PDB entry 2ZS0 | X-ray diffraction, 1.60 A resolution | chains B and C of the 4 polymer chains in the assembly

[Chain B]
Molecule: Extracellular giant hemoglobin major globin subunit A2
Organism: Oligobrachia mashikoi
UniProt: Q7M413 (GLBA2_OLIMA); residues 1-142 here correspond to UniProt positions 17-158 (UniProt number = residue number + 16)
Sequence (142 residues; numbered 1 to 142; the number before each row is that of its first residue):
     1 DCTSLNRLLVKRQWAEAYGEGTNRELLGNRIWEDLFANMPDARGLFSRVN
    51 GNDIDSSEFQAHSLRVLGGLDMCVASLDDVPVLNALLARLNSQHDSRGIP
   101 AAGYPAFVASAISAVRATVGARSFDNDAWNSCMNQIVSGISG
Disulfides: Cys2-Cys132
Ion coordination: Ca2+ site 1 near Asp55 (its only coordinating residue here); Ca2+ site 2: Asp78 (shared with Asp26(C) of chain C); Ca2+ site 3: Ser92, Asp95; heme Fe: His94 (together with oxygen molecule)
Ligand contacts:
  - heme (HEM): Leu45, Phe46, Arg48, Val49, His62, Arg65, Val66, Gly69, Leu70, Leu90, Gln93, His94, Arg97, Ile99, Gly103, Tyr104, Phe107, Met133, Ile136, Val137, Ile140
  - heme / oxygen molecule: Trp32, Leu45, Phe46, Arg48, Val49, His62, Arg65, Val66, Gly69, Leu70, Leu90, Gln93, His94, Arg97, Ile99, Gly103, Tyr104, Phe107, Met133, Ile136, Val137, Ile140
  - oxygen molecule (OXY): Trp32, Phe46, His62, Val66, His94
Swiss-Prot annotation at these positions:
  - binding site (hydrogen sulfide): Cys73
  - binding site (heme b): His94

[Chain C]
Molecule: Extracellular giant hemoglobin major globin subunit B2
Organism: Oligobrachia mashikoi
UniProt: Q7M418 (GLBB2_OLIMA); residues 1-147 here correspond to UniProt positions 17-163 (UniProt number = residue number + 16)
Sequence (147 residues; row label = number of the first residue in the row):
     1 SSCCSSEDRANVMHNWDAAWSAAYSDRRVALAQAVFASLFSRDAAAQGLF
    51 SGVSADNPDSADFRAHCVRVVNGLDVAINMLNDPAVLNEQLAHLSAQHQA
   101 RAGVAAAHFDVMAEAFAEVMPQVSSCFSSDSWNRCFARIANGISAGL
Disulfides: Cys4-Cys135
Ion coordination: Ca2+: Asp26 (shared with Asp78(B) of chain B); heme Fe: His98 (together with oxygen molecule)
Ligand contacts:
  - heme (HEM): Leu39, Leu49, Phe50, Gly52, Val53, His66, Arg69, Val70, Gly73, Leu74, Leu94, Gln97, His98, Arg101, Val104, His108, Phe109, Met112, Phe136, Ile139, Ile143
  - heme / oxygen molecule: Phe36, Leu39, Leu49, Phe50, Gly52, Val53, His66, Arg69, Val70, Gly73, Leu74, Leu94, Gln97, His98, Arg101, Val104, His108, Phe109, Met112, Phe136, Ile139, Ile143
  - oxygen molecule (OXY): Phe36, Phe50, His66, Val70, His98, Met112
Swiss-Prot annotation at these positions:
  - binding site (hydrogen sulfide): Cys67
  - binding site (heme b): His98

[Interface between chain B and chain C]
Residue-residue contacts (39):
  Leu8(B) - Tyr24(C)
  Lys11(B) - Ala23(C)  hydrogen bond (side chain-backbone)
  Lys11(B) - Tyr24(C)
  Ala15(B) - Ala22(C)  hydrophobic
  Gly21(B) - Asn79(C)
  Arg24(B) - Asp75(C)  salt bridge
  Arg24(B) - Asn79(C)  hydrogen bond
  Ser57(B) - Ala85(C)
  Ser57(B) - Glu89(C)
  Glu58(B) - Glu89(C)
  Gln60(B) - Val86(C)
  Ala61(B) - Val86(C)
  Ala61(B) - Glu89(C)
  Leu64(B) - Met80(C)  hydrophobic
  Arg65(B) - Gln90(C)  hydrogen bond
  Arg65(B) - His93(C)
  Gly68(B) - Asn72(C)
  Asp71(B) - Trp20(C)
  Asp71(B) - Arg28(C)  salt bridge
  Asp71(B) - Asn72(C)  hydrogen bond
  Met72(B) - Val68(C)  hydrophobic
  Met72(B) - Arg69(C)
  Met72(B) - Asn72(C)
  Ala75(B) - Ala23(C)
  Ala75(B) - Tyr24(C)
  Ala75(B) - Ser25(C)  hydrogen bond (backbone-backbone)
  Ala75(B) - Arg28(C)
  Ser76(B) - Ser25(C)
  Asp78(B) - Tyr24(C)
  Asp79(B) - Arg64(C)  salt bridge
  Pro81(B) - Ala61(C)  hydrophobic
  Val82(B) - Ala61(C)
  Val82(B) - Arg64(C)
  Ala85(B) - Ala65(C)  hydrophobic
  Ala85(B) - Arg69(C)  hydrogen bond (backbone-side chain)
  Leu86(B) - Ala65(C)
  Leu86(B) - Arg69(C)
  Arg89(B) - Arg69(C)
  Arg89(B) - Arg101(C)
Other interface residues (no listed pair), chain B (29 interface residues in all): Tyr18, Gly19, Arg48, Gly69, Val74, Gln93
Other interface residues (no listed pair), chain C (26 interface residues in all): Asp17, Asp26, Val53, Val76, Gln97

[In short]
29 residues of chain B and 26 residues of chain C are in contact, with 6 hydrogen bonds and 3 salt bridges.
Polar contacts include Arg24(B)-Asp75(C), Asp71(B)-Arg28(C) and Asp79(B)-Arg64(C). Heme is bound between chain
B and chain C.
Here chain B is Extracellular giant hemoglobin major globin subunit A2 and chain C is Extracellular giant
hemoglobin major globin subunit B2, both from Oligobrachia mashikoi. Entry 2ZS0 (Structural Basis for the
Heterotropic and Homotropic Interactions of Invertebrate Giant Hemoglobin) was determined by X-ray diffraction
(same publication as 2ZS1).
